PDB entry 8RVP | electron microscopy, 2.28 A resolution | chains D and E of the 34 polymer chains in the assembly

Chain D:
Protein: Proteasome subunit alpha type-4
Source organism: Saccharomyces cerevisiae
UniProtKB: P40303 (PSA4_YEAST); residues 1-254 here = UniProt positions 1-254
Sequence (254 residues; row label = number of the first residue in the row):
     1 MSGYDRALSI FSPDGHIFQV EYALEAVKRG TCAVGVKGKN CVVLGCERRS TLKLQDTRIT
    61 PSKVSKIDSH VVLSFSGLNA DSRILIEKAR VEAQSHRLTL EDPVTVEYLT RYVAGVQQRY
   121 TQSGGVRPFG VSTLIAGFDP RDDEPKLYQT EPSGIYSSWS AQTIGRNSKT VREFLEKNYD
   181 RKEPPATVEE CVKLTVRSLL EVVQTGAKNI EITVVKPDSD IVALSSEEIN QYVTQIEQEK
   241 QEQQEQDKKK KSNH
Disordered / not traced: 1, 247-254
Swiss-Prot annotation at these positions:
  - modified residue: Thr60 (Phosphothreonine)

Chain E:
Protein: Proteasome subunit alpha type-5
Source organism: Saccharomyces cerevisiae
UniProtKB: P32379 (PSA5_YEAST); residue numbers follow UniProt; this construct covers 1-260
Sequence (260 residues; numbered 1 to 260; the number before each row is that of its first residue):
     1 MFLTRSEYDR GVSTFSPEGR LFQVEYSLEA IKLGSTAIGI ATKEGVVLGV EKRATSPLLE
    61 SDSIEKIVEI DRHIGCAMSG LTADARSMIE HARTAAVTHN LYYDEDINVE SLTQSVCDLA
   121 LRFGEGASGE ERLMSRPFGV ALLIAGHDAD DGYQLFHAEP SGTFYRYNAK AIGSGSEGAQ
   181 AELLNEWHSS LTLKEAELLV LKILKQVMEE KLDENNAQLS CITKQDGFKI YDNEKTAELI
   241 KELKEKEAAE SPEEADVEMS
Disordered / not traced: 251-260

How chain D and chain E interact:
Pairs across the interface - 47 pairs, chain D then chain E:
  Gly3(D) - Arg10(E)  hydrogen bond (backbone-side chain)
  Tyr4(D) - Asp9(E)  hydrogen bond
  Tyr4(D) - Arg10(E)  hydrogen bond
  Ser9(D) - Ser135(E)
  Ser9(D) - Arg136(E)
  Ile10(D) - Arg10(E)
  Ile10(D) - Gln23(E)
  Phe11(D) - Gln23(E)  hydrogen bond (backbone-side chain)
  Phe11(D) - Tyr26(E)
  Phe11(D) - Ser27(E)
  Phe11(D) - Ala30(E)  hydrophobic
  Phe11(D) - Arg136(E)
  Phe11(D) - Pro137(E)
  Ser12(D) - Tyr26(E)
  Pro13(D) - Tyr26(E)  hydrophobic
  Pro13(D) - Glu29(E)
  Asp14(D) - Leu33(E)
  Gly15(D) - Tyr26(E)
  Gly15(D) - Ala30(E)
  Gly15(D) - Leu33(E)
  His16(D) - Leu33(E)
  Ile17(D) - Arg136(E)
  Lys37(D) - Glu60(E)  salt bridge
  Gln118(D) - Ala83(E)  hydrogen bond (side chain-backbone)
  Gln118(D) - Arg86(E)  hydrogen bond
  Gly154(D) - Arg86(E)  hydrogen bond (backbone-side chain)
  Ile155(D) - Thr82(E)
  Tyr156(D) - Arg86(E)
  Ser158(D) - Leu59(E)
  Ser158(D) - Glu60(E)  hydrogen bond (backbone-backbone)
  Ser158(D) - Ser63(E)
  Trp159(D) - Ser56(E)
  Trp159(D) - Leu58(E)
  Trp159(D) - Leu59(E)
  Trp159(D) - Glu60(E)
  Ser160(D) - Leu58(E)  hydrogen bond (side chain-backbone)
  Ser160(D) - Glu60(E)
  Ala161(D) - Leu58(E)
  Leu175(D) - Leu58(E)  hydrophobic
  Glu176(D) - Ser56(E)  hydrogen bond
  Glu176(D) - Pro57(E)
  Glu176(D) - Leu58(E)
  Tyr179(D) - Leu58(E)  hydrophobic
  Arg181(D) - Pro57(E)  hydrogen bond (side chain-backbone)
  Arg181(D) - Leu59(E)  hydrogen bond (side chain-backbone)
  Arg181(D) - Glu60(E)
  Arg181(D) - Ser61(E)
Also at the interface, not in a pair above, chain D (29 interface residues in all): Leu8, Ala114, Gln122, Ser157, Arg172
Also at the interface, not in a pair above, chain E (25 interface residues in all): Thr55, Leu81, Asp84, Gly139

Overview:
The interface between chain D and chain E involves 29 residues on one side and 25 on the other, with 12
hydrogen bonds and 1 salt bridge. Among the polar pairs are Lys37(D)-Glu60(E), Gly3(D)-Arg10(E) and
Tyr4(D)-Asp9(E).
Chain D is Proteasome subunit alpha type-4 and chain E is Proteasome subunit alpha type-5, both from
Saccharomyces cerevisiae; the structure, Proteasomal late precursor complex from pre1-1, state 2, was
determined by electron microscopy together with 8RVL, 8RVO, 8RVQ and 9GBK from the same study.
